Entry 8SDZ (electron microscopy, 2.86 A resolution); this record covers chain A.

== Chain A ==
Name: Solute carrier family 22 member 6
Source organism: Rattus norvegicus
Reference sequence: O35956 (S22A6_RAT); residues 1-551 here = UniProt positions 1-551
Chain sequence (551 residues; each row starts with the number of its first residue):
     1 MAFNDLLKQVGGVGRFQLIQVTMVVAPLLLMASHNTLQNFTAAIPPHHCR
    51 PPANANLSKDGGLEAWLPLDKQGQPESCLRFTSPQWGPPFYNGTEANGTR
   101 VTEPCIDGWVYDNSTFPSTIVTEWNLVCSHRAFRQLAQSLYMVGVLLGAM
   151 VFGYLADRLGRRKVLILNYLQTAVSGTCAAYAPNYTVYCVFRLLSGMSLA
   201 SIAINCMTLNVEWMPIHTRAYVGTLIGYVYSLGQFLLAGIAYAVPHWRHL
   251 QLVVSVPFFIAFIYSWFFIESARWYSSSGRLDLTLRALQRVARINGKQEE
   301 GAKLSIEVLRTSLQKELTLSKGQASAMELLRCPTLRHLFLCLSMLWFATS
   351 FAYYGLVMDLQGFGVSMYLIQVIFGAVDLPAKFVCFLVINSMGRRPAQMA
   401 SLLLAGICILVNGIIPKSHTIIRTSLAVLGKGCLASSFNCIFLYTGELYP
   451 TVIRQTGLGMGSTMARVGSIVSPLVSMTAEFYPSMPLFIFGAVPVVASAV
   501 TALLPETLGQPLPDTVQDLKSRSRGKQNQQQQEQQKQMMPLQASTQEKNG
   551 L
Disordered / not traced: 1, 58-60, 86-99, 318-323, 525-551
Swiss-Prot annotation at these positions:
  - glycosylation (N-linked (GlcNAc...) asparagine): N39, N56, N92, N113
Cystine bridges: C49-C105, C78-C128
Small-molecule neighbours: 4-(dipropylsulfamoyl)benzoic acid (RTO): N35, M142, V145, Y230, W346, S350, Y353, Y354, D378, K382, A435, F438, N439, S462, A465, R466, S469

== In short ==
Ligands of chain A: 4-(dipropylsulfamoyl)benzoic acid.
Chain A is Solute carrier family 22 member 6 (Rattus norvegicus); the structure, Structure of rat organic
anion transporter 1 (OAT1) in complex with probenecid, was determined by electron microscopy together with
8SDU and 8SDY from the same study.
